Entry 2XRP (electron microscopy, 8.20 A resolution (very low resolution: no residue pairs are listed; an interface is given only as per-side residue counts)); this record covers chains A and B of the 9 polymer chains in the assembly.

== Chain A ==
Molecule: Tubulin beta-2B chain
Organism: Bos taurus
Notes: EC 3.6.5.6
UniProtKB: Q6B856 (TBB2B_BOVIN); the author numbering skips numbers that UniProt does not, so the offset changes along the chain: 1-44 = UniProt 1-44; 47-360 = UniProt 45-358; 369-455 = UniProt 359-445
Chain sequence (445 residues; numbered 1 to 455; 10 numbers in that range are skipped by the numbering (no residue carries them; nothing is unmodelled there); the number before each row is that of its first residue):
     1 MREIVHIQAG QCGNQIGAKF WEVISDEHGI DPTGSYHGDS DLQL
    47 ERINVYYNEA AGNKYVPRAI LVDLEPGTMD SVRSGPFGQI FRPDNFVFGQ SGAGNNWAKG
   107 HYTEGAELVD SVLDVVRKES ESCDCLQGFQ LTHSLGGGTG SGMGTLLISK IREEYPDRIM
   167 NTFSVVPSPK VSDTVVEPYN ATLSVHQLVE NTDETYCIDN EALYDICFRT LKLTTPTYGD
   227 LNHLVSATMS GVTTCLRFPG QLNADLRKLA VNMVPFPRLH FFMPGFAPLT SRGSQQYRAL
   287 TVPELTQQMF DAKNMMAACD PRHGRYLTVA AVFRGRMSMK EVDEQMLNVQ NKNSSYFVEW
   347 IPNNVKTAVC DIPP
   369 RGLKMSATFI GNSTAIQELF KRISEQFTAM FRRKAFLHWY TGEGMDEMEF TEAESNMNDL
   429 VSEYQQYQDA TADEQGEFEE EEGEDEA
Unresolved in the structure: 1, 438-455
Construct notes: conflict V172 (Met170 in Q6B856), V318 (Ile316 in Q6B856)
Small-molecule neighbours: GDP (guanosine-5'-diphosphate): G10, Q11, C12, Q15, I16, A99, N101, S140, G142, G143, G144, T145, G146, V171, D179, T180, E183, N206, Y224, L227, N228
Curated features (UniProtKB/Swiss-Prot):
  - motif: M1 to I4 (MREI motif)
  - binding site (GTP): Q11, E71, S140, G144, T145, G146, N206, N228
  - binding site (Mg(2+)): E71
  - modified residue: S40 (Phosphoserine), K60 (N6-acetyllysine), S174 (Phosphoserine), T287 (Phosphothreonine), T292 (Phosphothreonine), R320 (Omega-N-methylarginine), E448 (5-glutamyl polyglutamate)
  - cross-link (Glycyl lysine isopeptide (Lys-Gly)): K60 (interchain with G-Cter in ubiquitin), K326 (interchain with G-Cter in ubiquitin)
Reported in the primary citation:
  - self-association interface (contacts with another copy of this molecule): H28 to R64

== Chain B ==
Molecule: Tubulin alpha-1D chain
Organism: Bos taurus
Notes: EC 3.6.5.6
UniProtKB: Q2HJ86 (TBA1D_BOVIN); residue numbers follow UniProt; this construct covers 1-449
Chain sequence (452 residues; numbered 1 to 452; the number before each row is that of its first residue):
     1 MRECISIHVG QAGVQIGNAC WELYCLEHGI QPDGQMPSDK TIGGGDDSFN TFFSETGAGK
    61 HVPRAVFVDL EPTVIDEVRT GTYRQLFHPE QLITGKEDAA NNYARGHYTI GKEIIDLVLD
   121 RIRKLADQCT GLQGFSVFHS FGGGTGSGFT SLLMERLSVD YGKKSKLEFS IYPAPQVSTA
   181 VVEPYNSILT THTTLEHSDC AFMVDNEAIY DICRRNLDIE RPTYTNLNRL IGQIVSSITA
   241 SLRFDGALNV DLTEFQTNLV PYPRGHFPLA TYAPVISAEK AYHEQLSVAE ITNACFEPAN
   301 QMVKCDPRHG KYMACCLLYR GDVVPKDVNA AIATIKTKRT IQFVDWCPTG FKVGINYEPP
   361 TVVPGGDLAK VQRAVCMLSN TTAIAEAWAR LDHKFDLMYA KRAFVHWYVG EGMEEGEFSE
   421 AREDMAALEK DYEEVGVDSV EGEGEEEEGE EY
Unresolved in the structure: 1, 38-46, 440-452
Construct notes: conflict I7 (Val in Q2HJ86), I114 (Leu in Q2HJ86), S136 (Leu in Q2HJ86), E358 (Gln in Q2HJ86), V437 (Met in Q2HJ86), E450 (Asp in Q2HJ86)
Small-molecule neighbours: GTP (guanosine-5'-triphosphate): G10, Q11, A12, Q15, I16, D69, E71, A99, A100, N101, S140, G142, G143, G144, T145, G146, I171, T179, E183, N206, Y224, L227, N228
Curated features (UniProtKB/Swiss-Prot):
  - motif: M1 to C4 (MREC motif)
  - active site: E254
  - binding site (GTP): Q11, E71, S140, G144, T145, T179, N206, N228
  - binding site (Mg(2+)): E71
  - modified residue: K40 (N6-acetyllysine), Y282 (3'-nitrotyrosine), S439 (Phosphoserine), E446 (5-glutamyl polyglutamate)
Reported in the primary citation:
  - disease-associated variants - P263T, R264C (citing earlier work)

== Chain A / chain B interface ==
At this resolution (8 A) residue pairs are not listed: 32 residues of chain A and 34 of chain B lie at the interface.

== Overview ==
32 residues of chain A face 34 of chain B across their interface. Bound to chain A: GDP. Ligands of chain B:
GTP. From UniProt: 8 GTP-binding residues and Mg2+-binding residue E71(A) on chain A; active-site residue
E254(B) and 8 GTP-binding residues on chain B. From the paper: a self-association interface involving H28(A).
Chain A is Tubulin beta-2B chain and chain B is Tubulin alpha-1D chain, both from Bos taurus; the structure,
Human Doublecortin N-DC Repeat (1MJD) and Mammalian Tubulin (1JFF and 3HKE) Docked into the 8-Angstrom Cryo-EM
..., was determined by electron microscopy.
